7PAZ - chain A; structure by X-ray diffraction, 2.00 A resolution.

[Chain A]
Molecule: Pseudoazurin
Source organism: Alcaligenes faecalis
Reference sequence: P04377 (AZUP_ALCFA); residues 1-123 here correspond to UniProt positions 24-146 (UniProt number = residue number + 23)
Amino-acid sequence (123 residues; each row starts with the number of its first residue):
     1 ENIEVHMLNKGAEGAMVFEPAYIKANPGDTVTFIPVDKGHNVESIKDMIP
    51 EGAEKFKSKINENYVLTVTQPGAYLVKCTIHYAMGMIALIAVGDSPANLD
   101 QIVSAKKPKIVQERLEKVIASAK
Construct notes: engineered mutation Ile80 (Pro103 in P04377)
Swiss-Prot annotation at these positions:
  - binding site (Cu cation): His40, Cys78, His81, Met86
Metal / ion sites: Cu ion: His40, Cys78, His81

[Overview]
His40, Cys78 and His81 coordinate a Cu ion ion. Curated annotation (UniProt) lists 4 Cu cation-binding
residues.
Chain A is Pseudoazurin (Alcaligenes faecalis); the structure, Reduced mutant P80I pseudoazurin from a.
faecalis, was determined by X-ray diffraction, deposited together with 3PAZ, 4PAZ, 5PAZ, 6PAZ and 8PAZ.
